Entry 7V9L (electron microscopy, 2.60 A resolution); this record covers chains A and B of the 5 polymer chains in the assembly.

Chain A:
Protein: Guanine nucleotide-binding protein G(s) subunit alpha isoforms short
Source organism: Homo sapiens
Chain sequence (360 residues; numbered 1 to 394; 34 numbers in that range are skipped by the numbering (no residue carries them; nothing is unmodelled there); the number before each row is that of its first residue):
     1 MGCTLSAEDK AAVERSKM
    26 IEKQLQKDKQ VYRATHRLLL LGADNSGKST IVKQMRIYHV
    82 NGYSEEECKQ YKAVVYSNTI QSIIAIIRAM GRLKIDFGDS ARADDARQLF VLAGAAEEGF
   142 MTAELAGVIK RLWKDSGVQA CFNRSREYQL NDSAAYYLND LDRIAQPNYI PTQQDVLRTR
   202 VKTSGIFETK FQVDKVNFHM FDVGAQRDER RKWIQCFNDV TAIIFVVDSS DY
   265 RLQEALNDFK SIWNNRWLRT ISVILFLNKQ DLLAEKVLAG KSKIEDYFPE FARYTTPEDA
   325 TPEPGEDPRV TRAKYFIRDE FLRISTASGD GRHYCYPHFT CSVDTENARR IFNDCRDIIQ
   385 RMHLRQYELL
Disordered / not traced: 1-3, 82-201

Chain B:
Protein: Guanine nucleotide-binding protein G(I)/G(S)/G(T) subunit beta-1
Source organism: Rattus norvegicus
UniProtKB: P54311 (GBB1_RAT); residues 2-340 here = UniProt positions 2-340
Chain sequence (371 residues; each row starts with the number of its first residue; numbers below 1 keep their minus sign (Met-4 is residue -4)):
    -4 MGSLLQSELD QLRQEAEQLK NQIRDARKAC ADATLSQITN NIDPVGRIQM RTRRTLRGHL
    56 AKIYAMHWGT DSRLLVSASQ DGKLIIWDSY TTNKVHAIPL RSSWVMTCAY APSGNYVACG
   116 GLDNICSIYN LKTREGNVRV SRELAGHTGY LSCCRFLDDN QIVTSSGDTT CALWDIETGQ
   176 QTTTFTGHTG DVMSLSLAPD TRLFVSGACD ASAKLWDVRE GMCRQTFTGH ESDINAICFF
   236 PNGNAFATGS DDATCRLFDL RADQELMTYS HDNIICGITS VSFSKSGRLL LAGYDDFNCN
   296 VWDALKADRA GVLAGHDNRV SCLGVTDDGM AVATGSWDSF LKIWNGSSGG GGSGGGGSSG
   356 VSGWRLFKKI S
Disordered / not traced: -4 to 2, 344-366
Sequence notes: initiating methionine (-4); expression tag (-3 to 1, 341-366)
UniProt features mapped onto this chain:
  - modified residue: Ser2 (N-acetylserine), His266 (Phosphohistidine)

Chain A / chain B interface:
Pairs across the interface (66; chain A residue first):
  Ala12(A) - Asn88(B)
  Val13(A) - Asn88(B)
  Arg15(A) - Val90(B)  hydrogen bond (side chain-backbone)
  Arg15(A) - His91(B)  hydrogen bond
  Arg15(A) - Gly131(B)  hydrogen bond (side chain-backbone)
  Ser16(A) - Asn88(B)
  Ser16(A) - Lys89(B)  hydrogen bond (side chain-backbone)
  Ile26(A) - Lys89(B)
  Ile26(A) - Val90(B)
  Ile26(A) - His91(B)
  Ile26(A) - Ala92(B)  hydrophobic
  Glu27(A) - Lys89(B)  salt bridge
  Leu30(A) - Lys78(B)
  Leu30(A) - Lys89(B)
  Asp33(A) - Leu55(B)
  Asp33(A) - Lys78(B)  salt bridge
  Lys34(A) - Leu55(B)
  Tyr37(A) - Leu55(B)  hydrophobic
  Tyr37(A) - Ala56(B)
  Tyr37(A) - Asp76(B)
  Thr204(A) - Asn119(B)  hydrogen bond (backbone-side chain)
  Thr204(A) - Ala140(B)  hydrogen bond (side chain-backbone)
  Thr204(A) - His142(B)
  Ser205(A) - Asp118(B)
  Gly206(A) - Leu117(B)  hydrogen bond (backbone-backbone)
  Gly206(A) - Asp118(B)
  Gly206(A) - Asn119(B)
  Ile207(A) - Ser97(B)
  Ile207(A) - Trp99(B)
  Ile207(A) - Leu117(B)  hydrogen bond (backbone-backbone)
  Phe222(A) - Trp99(B)
  Ala226(A) - Asn119(B)  hydrogen bond (backbone-side chain)
  Ala226(A) - Thr143(B)
  Gln227(A) - Leu117(B)  hydrogen bond (side chain-backbone)
  Gln227(A) - Asn119(B)  hydrogen bond
  Gln227(A) - Gly144(B)
  Gln227(A) - Tyr145(B)  hydrogen bond (side chain-backbone)
  Arg228(A) - Gly162(B)  hydrogen bond (side chain-backbone)
  Arg228(A) - Asp163(B)
  Arg228(A) - Thr164(B)
  Arg228(A) - Asp186(B)  salt bridge
  Glu230(A) - Asp186(B)
  Arg232(A) - Cys204(B)
  Arg232(A) - Asp228(B)  salt bridge
  Lys233(A) - Tyr145(B)
  Lys233(A) - Met188(B)
  Lys233(A) - Cys204(B)
  Lys233(A) - Asp228(B)  salt bridge
  Lys233(A) - Asn230(B)  hydrogen bond
  Lys233(A) - Asp246(B)  salt bridge
  Trp234(A) - Leu117(B)  hydrophobic
  Trp234(A) - Tyr145(B)
  Gln236(A) - Lys57(B)
  Gln236(A) - Arg314(B)  hydrogen bond
  Gln236(A) - Trp332(B)
  Cys237(A) - Lys57(B)  hydrogen bond (backbone-side chain)
  Cys237(A) - Gln75(B)  hydrogen bond
  Cys237(A) - Trp99(B)
  Cys237(A) - Met101(B)  hydrophobic
  Phe238(A) - Trp99(B)  hydrophobic
  Phe238(A) - Leu117(B)  hydrophobic
  Asn239(A) - Trp332(B)
  Val241(A) - Trp99(B)  hydrophobic
  Trp281(A) - Asp290(B)
  Trp281(A) - Arg314(B)
  Trp281(A) - Trp332(B)  hydrophobic
Interface residues without a listed pair, chain A (29 interface residues in all): Asp240
Interface residues without a listed pair, chain B (41 interface residues in all): Gly53, Tyr59, Ile80, Ser98, Gly141, Gly185

In short:
Chain A and chain B form an interface of 29 and 41 residues respectively; the contacts include 17 hydrogen
bonds and 6 salt bridges. Among the polar pairs are Glu27(A)-Lys89(B), Asp33(A)-Lys78(B) and
Arg228(A)-Asp186(B).
Here chain A is Guanine nucleotide-binding protein G(s) subunit alpha isoforms short (Homo sapiens) and chain
B is Guanine nucleotide-binding protein G(I)/G(S)/G(T) subunit beta-1 (Rattus norvegicus). Entry 7V9L (Cryo-EM
structure of the SV1-Gs complex) was determined by electron microscopy, deposited together with 7V9M.
